5JHC - chains A and B of the 3 polymer chains in the assembly; structure by X-ray diffraction, 3.40 A resolution.

# Chain A (and B)
Protein: Vacuolar aminopeptidase 1
From: Saccharomyces cerevisiae
Notes: EC 3.4.11.22; chain B of this document is another copy of the same molecule, construct and numbering; everything in this record applies to it too
UniProtKB: P14904 (AMPL_YEAST); numbering as in UniProt (aligned over 1-22)
Amino-acid sequence (24 residues; each row starts with the number of its first residue; numbers below 1 keep their minus sign (Gly-1 is residue -1)):
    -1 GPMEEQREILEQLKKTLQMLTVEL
Construct notes: expression tag (-1 to 0); engineered mutation Leu22 (Pro in P14904)
Reported in the primary citation:
  - self-association interface (contacts with another copy of this molecule): Leu11, Leu18

# How chain A and chain B interact
Contacting residue pairs (11):
  Ile7(A) - Glu21(B)
  Gln10(A) - Leu18(B)
  Leu11(A) - Leu18(B)
  Thr14(A) - Leu11(B)
  Thr14(A) - Thr14(B)
  Met17(A) - Leu11(B)
  Leu18(A) - Leu11(B)  hydrophobic
  Glu21(A) - Gln4(B)
  Glu21(A) - Ile7(B)
  Glu21(A) - Leu8(B)
  Leu22(A) - Leu8(B)  hydrophobic

# In short
8 residues of chain A and 7 residues of chain B are in contact. From the paper: a self-association interface
involving Leu11(A) and Leu18(A).
Both chains are Vacuolar aminopeptidase 1 (Saccharomyces cerevisiae). Entry 5JHC (Crystal structure of the
self-assembled propeptides from Ape1) was determined by X-ray diffraction, deposited together with 5JGE, 5JGF
and 5JH9.
